Entry 8Z9P (electron microscopy, 2.50 A resolution); this record covers chains B and G of the 5 polymer chains in the assembly.

Chain B:
Molecule: Guanine nucleotide-binding protein G(I)/G(S)/G(T) subunit beta-1
Organism: Rattus norvegicus
UniProt: P54311 (GBB1_RAT); residue numbers follow UniProt; this construct covers 2-340
Sequence (345 residues; numbered -4 to 340; the number before each row is that of its first residue; numbers below 1 keep their minus sign (Met-4 is residue -4)):
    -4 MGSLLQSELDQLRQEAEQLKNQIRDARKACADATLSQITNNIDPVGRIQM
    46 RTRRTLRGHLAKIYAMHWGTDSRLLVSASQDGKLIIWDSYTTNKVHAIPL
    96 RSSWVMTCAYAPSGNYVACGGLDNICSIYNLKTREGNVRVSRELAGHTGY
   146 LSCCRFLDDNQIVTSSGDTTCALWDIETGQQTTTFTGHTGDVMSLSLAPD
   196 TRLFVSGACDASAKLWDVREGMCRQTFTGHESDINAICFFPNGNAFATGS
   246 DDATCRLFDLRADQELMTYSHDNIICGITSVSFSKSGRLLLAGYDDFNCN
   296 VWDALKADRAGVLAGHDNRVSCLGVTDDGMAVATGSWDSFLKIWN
Disordered / not traced: -4 to 1
Differences from the reference sequence: initiating methionine (-4); expression tag (-3 to 1)
Swiss-Prot annotation at these positions:
  - modified residue: Ser2 (N-acetylserine), His266 (Phosphohistidine)

Chain G:
Molecule: Guanine nucleotide-binding protein G(I)/G(S)/G(O) subunit gamma-2
Organism: Bos taurus
UniProt: P63212 (GBG2_BOVIN); residue numbers follow UniProt; this construct covers 2-71
Sequence (70 residues; numbered 2 to 71; the number before each row is that of its first residue):
     2 ASNNTASIAQARKLVEQLKMEANIDRIKVSKAAADLMAYCEAHAKEDPLL
    52 TPVPASENPFREKKFFCAIL
Disordered / not traced: 2-4, 63-71
Swiss-Prot annotation at these positions:
  - modified residue: Ala2 (N-acetylalanine), Cys68 (Cysteine methyl ester)
  - lipidation: Cys68 (S-geranylgeranyl cysteine)

How chain B and chain G interact:
Residue-residue contacts (98):
  Glu3(B) with Ile9(G)
  Leu4(B) with Ser8(G); Ile9(G), hydrophobic
  Leu7(B) with Ile9(G); Ala12(G), hydrophobic; Arg13(G); Val16(G)
  Glu10(B) with Val16(G); Lys20(G), salt bridge
  Ala11(B) with Leu15(G), hydrophobic; Val16(G); Leu19(G)
  Leu14(B) with Val16(G); Leu19(G), hydrophobic; Lys20(G)
  Lys15(B) with Leu19(G)
  Gln17(B) with Ala23(G)
  Ile18(B) with Leu19(G); Glu22(G); Ala23(G), hydrophobic; Arg27(G)
  Ala21(B) with Arg27(G)
  Ala24(B) with Lys29(G), hydrogen bond (backbone-side chain)
  Cys25(B) with Arg27(G); Ile28(G); Lys29(G); Val30(G), hydrogen bond (backbone-backbone)
  Asp27(B) with Lys29(G); Val30(G), hydrogen bond (side chain-backbone); Ser31(G), hydrogen bond (side chain-backbone)
  Ala28(B) with Val30(G); Ser31(G)
  Leu30(B) with Ala34(G); Leu37(G), hydrophobic
  Ile33(B) with Ala34(G), hydrophobic; Ala35(G); Met38(G), hydrophobic
  Ile37(B) with Met38(G), hydrophobic
  Val40(B) with Leu51(G), hydrophobic
  Ile43(B) with Leu50(G)
  Met45(B) with Leu50(G), hydrophobic
  Arg48(B) with Phe61(G)
  Arg49(B) with Pro60(G); Phe61(G), hydrogen bond (side chain-backbone)
  Ser84(B) with Phe61(G)
  Tyr85(B) with Pro60(G); Phe61(G), hydrophobic
  Met217(B) with Met21(G), hydrophobic
  Cys218(B) with Gln18(G), hydrogen bond (backbone-side chain); Glu22(G)
  Arg219(B) with Glu22(G); Ile25(G)
  Gln220(B) with Glu22(G); Ile25(G)
  Thr221(B) with Glu22(G), hydrogen bond (backbone-side chain)
  Phe235(B) with Leu37(G), hydrophobic; Tyr40(G), hydrophobic; Cys41(G), hydrophobic
  Pro236(B) with Tyr40(G)
  Asn237(B) with Tyr40(G)
  Leu252(B) with Leu37(G), hydrophobic
  Asp254(B) with Ala33(G)
  Arg256(B) with Arg27(G); Ile28(G), hydrogen bond (backbone-backbone); Ala33(G); Asp36(G), salt bridge
  Ala257(B) with Arg27(G); Ile28(G); Val30(G), hydrophobic
  Asp258(B) with Arg27(G), salt bridge
  Gln259(B) with Val30(G)
  Leu261(B) with Val30(G), hydrophobic; Leu37(G), hydrophobic
  Ser279(B) with Asp48(G), hydrogen bond
  Lys280(B) with Tyr40(G); Glu47(G); Asp48(G), hydrogen bond (backbone-side chain)
  Ser281(B) with Tyr40(G); Cys41(G), hydrogen bond (backbone-side chain); His44(G); Asp48(G), hydrogen bond (backbone-side chain); Leu51(G)
  Gly282(B) with Cys41(G)
  Arg283(B) with Cys41(G); Leu51(G)
  Leu284(B) with Leu50(G)
  Asp323(B) with Pro49(G)
  Gly324(B) with Pro49(G); Leu50(G)
  Met325(B) with Pro49(G), hydrophobic; Leu50(G); Val54(G), hydrophobic; Pro60(G)
  Ala326(B) with Phe61(G), hydrophobic
  Val327(B) with Leu50(G), hydrophobic
  Ile338(B) with Phe61(G), hydrophobic
  Asn340(B) with Asn59(G); Phe61(G)
Also at the interface, not in a pair above, chain B (59 interface residues in all): Arg8, Arg22, Thr29, Trp63, Ala240, Leu300, Val320
Also at the interface, not in a pair above, chain G (40 interface residues in all): Asp26, Ala45, Glu58, Arg62

Overview:
The interface between chain B and chain G involves 59 residues on one side and 40 on the other; the contacts
include 12 hydrogen bonds and 3 salt bridges. Polar pairs include Glu10(B)-Lys20(G), Arg256(B)-Asp36(G) and
Asp258(B)-Arg27(G).
Chain B is Guanine nucleotide-binding protein G(I)/G(S)/G(T) subunit beta-1 (Rattus norvegicus) and chain G is
Guanine nucleotide-binding protein G(I)/G(S)/G(O) subunit gamma-2 (Bos taurus); the structure, Cryo-EM
structure of human GPR4-Gi complex, was determined by electron microscopy, deposited together with 8Z9O.
